PDB entry 7LIZ | electron microscopy, 2.80 A resolution | chains A and B of the 3 polymer chains in the assembly

== Chain A ==
Name: LR6
Source organism: Porphyridium purpureum
UniProt: A0A5J4YMI8 (A0A5J4YMI8_PORPP); residues 1-426 here = UniProt positions 1-426
Amino-acid sequence (426 residues; numbered 1 to 426; the number before each row is that of its first residue):
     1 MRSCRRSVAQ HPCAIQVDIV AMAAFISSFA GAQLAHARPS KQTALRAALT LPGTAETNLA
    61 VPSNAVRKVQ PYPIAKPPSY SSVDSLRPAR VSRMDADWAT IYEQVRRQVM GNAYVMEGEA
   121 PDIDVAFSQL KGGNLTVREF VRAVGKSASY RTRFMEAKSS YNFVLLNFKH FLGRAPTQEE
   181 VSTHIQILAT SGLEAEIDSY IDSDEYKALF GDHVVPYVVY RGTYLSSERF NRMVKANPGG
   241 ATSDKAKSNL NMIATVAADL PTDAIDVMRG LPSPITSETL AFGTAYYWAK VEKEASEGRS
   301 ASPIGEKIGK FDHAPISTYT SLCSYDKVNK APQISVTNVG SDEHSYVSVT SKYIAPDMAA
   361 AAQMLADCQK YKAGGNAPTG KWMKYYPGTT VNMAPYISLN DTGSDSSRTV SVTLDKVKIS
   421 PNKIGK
Not modelled in the structure: 1-308, 424-426
Small-molecule neighbours:
  - phycoerythrobilin (PEB), molecule 1: His313, Ala314, Tyr319, Leu322, Val328, Asn329
  - phycoerythrobilin (PEB), molecule 2: Val336, Thr337, Asn338, Ser345, Tyr346, Val347
  - phycoerythrobilin (PEB), molecule 3: Tyr371, Lys418, Ile419, Ser420, Pro421
  - phycoerythrobilin (PEB), molecule 4: Ala377, Pro378, Trp382, Tyr386, Thr390, Val391, Asn392, Met393
  - phycoerythrobilin (PEB), molecule 5: Asn400, Asp401, Arg408, Thr409, Val410

== Chain B ==
Name: B-phycoerythrin beta chain
Source organism: Porphyridium purpureum
UniProt: P11393 (PHEB_PORPP); residue numbers follow UniProt; this construct covers 1-177
Amino-acid sequence (177 residues; row label = number of the first residue in the row):
     1 MLDAFSRVVV NSDAKAAYVG GSDLQALKSF IADGNKRLDA VNSIVSNASC MVSDAVSGMI
    61 CENPGLISPG GNCYTNRRMA ACLRDGEIIL RYVSYALLAG DASVLEDRCL NGLKETYIAL
   121 GVPTNSSIRA VSIMKAQAVA FITNTATERK MSFAAGDCTS LASEVASYFD RVGAAIS
Covalently attached groups: phycoerythrobilin (PEB) linked to Cys50, Cys61, Cys82, Cys158
Modified positions: Asn72 (N-methyl asparagine; MEN)
Small-molecule neighbours:
  - phycoerythrobilin (PEB), molecule 1: Leu24, Lys28, Asn35, Lys36, Leu38, Asp39, Ala40, Asn42, Ile142, Thr143, Asn144, Phe153, Ala154, Ala155, Gly156, Asp157
  - phycoerythrobilin (PEB), molecule 2: Asp54, Ser57, Gly58, Arg129, Ile133, Ala136, Gln137, Ala140, Phe141, Ala146, Thr147, Glu148, Arg149
  - phycoerythrobilin (PEB), molecule 3: Met59, Leu66, Asn72, Cys73, Arg77, Arg78, Ala81, Arg84, Asp85, Ile88, Ile89, Tyr92, Arg108, Cys109, Leu113, Thr116, Tyr117, Leu120, Val122, Pro123, Ser126, Ser127, Ala130
Swiss-Prot annotation at these positions:
  - binding site (phycourobilin): Cys50, Cys61
  - binding site ((2R,3E)-phycoerythrobilin): Cys82, Cys158
  - modified residue: Asn72 (N4-methylasparagine)

== Interface between chain A and chain B ==
Pairs across the interface (89):
  Phe311(A) - Arg77(B)
  Asp312(A) - Arg77(B)  hydrogen bond (backbone-side chain)
  His313(A) - Arg84(B)
  Thr318(A) - Thr116(B)
  Thr318(A) - Ala119(B)
  Thr318(A) - Leu120(B)
  Tyr319(A) - Thr116(B)
  Ser321(A) - Gly112(B)
  Ser321(A) - Glu115(B)
  Leu322(A) - Cys109(B)
  Leu322(A) - Asn111(B)
  Leu322(A) - Gly112(B)
  Leu322(A) - Thr116(B)
  Cys323(A) - Arg108(B)
  Lys327(A) - Asn11(B)
  Lys327(A) - Arg108(B)  hydrogen bond (backbone-side chain)
  Asn329(A) - Arg84(B)
  Lys330(A) - Asn11(B)
  Lys330(A) - Tyr92(B)  hydrogen bond (backbone-side chain)
  Lys330(A) - Arg108(B)  hydrogen bond (backbone-side chain)
  Ala331(A) - Ile88(B)  hydrophobic
  Ala331(A) - Tyr92(B)  hydrophobic
  Pro332(A) - Val9(B)  hydrophobic
  Pro332(A) - Arg91(B)  hydrogen bond (backbone-side chain)
  Pro332(A) - Tyr92(B)
  Gln333(A) - Arg91(B)  hydrogen bond
  Ile334(A) - Ser94(B)
  Ile334(A) - Tyr95(B)  hydrophobic
  Val336(A) - Asn42(B)
  Asp342(A) - Gly21(B)
  Asp342(A) - Gln25(B)
  Asp342(A) - Lys28(B)  salt bridge
  Glu343(A) - Gly21(B)
  Ser345(A) - Gly20(B)
  Ser345(A) - Gly21(B)
  Ser345(A) - Leu24(B)
  Tyr346(A) - Tyr18(B)  hydrophobic
  Tyr346(A) - Val19(B)
  Tyr346(A) - Leu24(B)
  Val347(A) - Tyr18(B)
  Val347(A) - Val19(B)  hydrogen bond (backbone-backbone)
  Val347(A) - Leu24(B)  hydrophobic
  Ser348(A) - Ala17(B)  hydrogen bond (side chain-backbone)
  Val349(A) - Phe5(B)  hydrophobic
  Val349(A) - Ala16(B)
  Val349(A) - Ala17(B)  hydrogen bond (backbone-backbone)
  Thr350(A) - Lys15(B)  hydrogen bond (side chain-backbone)
  Thr350(A) - Ala16(B)
  Ser351(A) - Val8(B)  hydrogen bond (side chain-backbone)
  Ser351(A) - Val9(B)
  Ser351(A) - Asn11(B)
  Ile354(A) - Arg84(B)
  Ile354(A) - Glu87(B)
  Ile354(A) - Ile88(B)  hydrophobic
  Ile354(A) - Arg91(B)
  Pro356(A) - Ala80(B)  hydrophobic
  Asp357(A) - Ala80(B)
  Met358(A) - Asn76(B)
  Met358(A) - Arg77(B)
  Ala361(A) - Asn76(B)
  Ala361(A) - Met79(B)
  Ala361(A) - Ala80(B)
  Ala362(A) - Asn76(B)  hydrogen bond (backbone-side chain)
  Met364(A) - Ser57(B)  hydrogen bond
  Met364(A) - Met79(B)  hydrophobic
  Leu365(A) - Ile67(B)  hydrophobic
  Leu365(A) - Cys73(B)
  Leu365(A) - Thr75(B)
  Cys368(A) - Ile60(B)  hydrophobic
  Cys368(A) - Ile67(B)
  Tyr371(A) - Cys61(B)  hydrophobic
  Tyr371(A) - Pro64(B)
  Lys372(A) - Ile67(B)  hydrogen bond (side chain-backbone)
  Lys372(A) - Ser68(B)
  Thr389(A) - Asn125(B)  hydrogen bond
  Met393(A) - Asn125(B)
  Tyr396(A) - Arg129(B)
  Ser398(A) - Ala166(B)
  Asn400(A) - Ser163(B)  hydrogen bond
  Asp401(A) - Ser163(B)  hydrogen bond (backbone-side chain)
  Thr402(A) - Ser160(B)
  Thr409(A) - Ser167(B)
  Ser411(A) - Asp170(B)  hydrogen bond
  Asp415(A) - Ile128(B)
  Asp415(A) - Arg129(B)  salt bridge
  Asp415(A) - Ser132(B)  hydrogen bond
  Lys416(A) - Glu62(B)
  Lys416(A) - Arg129(B)  hydrogen bond (backbone-side chain)
  Lys418(A) - Cys61(B)
Other interface residues (no listed pair), chain A (53 interface residues in all): Ala314, His344, Lys352, Leu399, Ser407
Other interface residues (no listed pair), chain B (65 interface residues in all): Val10, Leu38, Val41, Val45, Ser53, Pro69, Tyr74, Ala81, Leu83, Leu98, Leu113, Lys135, Glu164

== In short ==
Chain A and chain B form an interface of 53 and 65 residues respectively; the contacts include 20 hydrogen
bonds and 2 salt bridges. Polar pairs include Asp342(A)-Lys28(B), Asp415(A)-Arg129(B) and Asp312(A)-Arg77(B).
Ligands of chain A: 5 copies of phycoerythrobilin.
Here chain A is LR6 and chain B is B-phycoerythrin beta chain, both from Porphyridium purpureum. Entry 7LIZ
(LR6 rod linker and scaffolded phycoerythrin beta subunits from the phycobilisome of Porphyridium purpureum)
was determined by electron microscopy together with 7LIX, 7LIY and 7LJ0 from the same study.
